PDB entry 1WYV | X-ray diffraction, 2.40 A resolution | chains A and C of the 4 polymer chains in the assembly

# Chain A (and C)
Molecule: glycine dehydrogenase (decarboxylating) subunit 1
From: Thermus thermophilus
Notes: EC 1.4.4.2; chain C of this document is another copy of the same molecule, construct and numbering; everything in this record applies to it too
Chain sequence (438 residues; row label = number of the first residue in the row):
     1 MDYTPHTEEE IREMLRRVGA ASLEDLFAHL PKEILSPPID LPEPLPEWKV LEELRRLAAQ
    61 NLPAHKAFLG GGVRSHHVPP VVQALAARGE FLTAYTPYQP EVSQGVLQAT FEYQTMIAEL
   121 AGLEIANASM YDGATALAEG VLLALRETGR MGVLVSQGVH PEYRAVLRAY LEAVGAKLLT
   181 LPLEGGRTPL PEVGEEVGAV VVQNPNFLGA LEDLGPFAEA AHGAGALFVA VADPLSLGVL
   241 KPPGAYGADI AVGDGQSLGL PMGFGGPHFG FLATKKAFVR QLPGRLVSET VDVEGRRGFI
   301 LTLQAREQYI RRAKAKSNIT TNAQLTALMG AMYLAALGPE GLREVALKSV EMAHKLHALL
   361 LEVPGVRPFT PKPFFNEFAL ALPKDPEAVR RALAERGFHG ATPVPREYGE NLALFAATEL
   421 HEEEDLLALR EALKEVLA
Disordered / not traced: 438
Ligand contacts: (aminooxy)acetic acid / pyridoxal phosphate: Y95, Y98, Q308, T320, T321

# How chain A and chain C interact
Residue-residue contacts - 29 pairs, chain A then chain C:
  E47(A) with H77(C), salt bridge; P79(C); P80(C)
  W48(A) with H77(C); E419(C); L420(C); E422(C)
  K49(A) with E422(C), salt bridge
  E52(A) with K66(C), salt bridge; E422(C)
  R55(A) with H65(C), hydrogen bond
  R56(A) with E424(C), salt bridge
  H65(A) with R55(C), hydrogen bond
  K66(A) with E52(C), salt bridge
  H77(A) with E47(C), salt bridge; W48(C)
  P79(A) with E47(C)
  P80(A) with E47(C)
  R88(A) with R88(C); G89(C); E90(C), salt bridge
  G89(A) with R88(C)
  E90(A) with R88(C), salt bridge
  E419(A) with W48(C)
  L420(A) with W48(C)
  E422(A) with W48(C); K49(C), salt bridge; E52(C)
  E424(A) with R56(C), salt bridge
Also at the interface, not in a pair above, chain A (19 interface residues in all): L51
Also at the interface, not in a pair above, chain C (19 interface residues in all): L51

# In short
Chain A and chain C each contribute 19 residues to their interface; the contacts include 2 hydrogen bonds and
10 salt bridges. Polar pairs include E47(A)-H77(C), K49(A)-E422(C) and E52(A)-K66(C). Ligands of chain A:
(aminooxy)acetic acid / pyridoxal phosphate.
Both chains are glycine dehydrogenase (decarboxylating) subunit 1 (Thermus thermophilus). Entry 1WYV (Crystal
structure of glycine decarboxylase (P-protein) of the glycine cleavage system, in inhibitor-bound form) was
determined by X-ray diffraction (same publication as 1WYT and 1WYU).
